Entry 5OBU (X-ray diffraction, 2.00 A resolution); this record covers chain A.

Chain A:
Protein: Chaperone protein DnaK
Source organism: Mycoplasma genitalium G37
Notes: engineered mutation(s): The polypeptide lacks the last 58 residues
UniProt: P47547 (DNAK_MYCGE); residues 1-521 here = UniProt positions 1-521
Chain sequence (529 residues; numbered 1 to 529; the number before each row is that of its first residue):
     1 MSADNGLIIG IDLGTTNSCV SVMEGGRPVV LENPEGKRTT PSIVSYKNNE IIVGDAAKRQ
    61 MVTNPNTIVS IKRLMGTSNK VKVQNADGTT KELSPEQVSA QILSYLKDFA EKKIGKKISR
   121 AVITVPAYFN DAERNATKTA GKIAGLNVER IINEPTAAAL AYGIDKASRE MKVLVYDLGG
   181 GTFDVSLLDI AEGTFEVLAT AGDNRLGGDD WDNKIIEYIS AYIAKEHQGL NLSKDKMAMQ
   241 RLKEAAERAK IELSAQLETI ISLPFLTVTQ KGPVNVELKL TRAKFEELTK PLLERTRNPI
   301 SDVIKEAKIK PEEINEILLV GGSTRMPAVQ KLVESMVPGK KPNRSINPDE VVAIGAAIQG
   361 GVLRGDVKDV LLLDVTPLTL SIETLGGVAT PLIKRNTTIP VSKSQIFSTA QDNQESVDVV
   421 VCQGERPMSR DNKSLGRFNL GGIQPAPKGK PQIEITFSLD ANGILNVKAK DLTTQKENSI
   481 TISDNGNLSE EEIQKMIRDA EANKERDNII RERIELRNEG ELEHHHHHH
Unresolved in the structure: 1-4, 484-488, 528-529
Construct notes: expression tag (522-529)
Metal / ion sites: Mg2+: Asp12 (together with AMP-PNP)
Ligand contacts: AMP-PNP (ANP; phosphoaminophosphonic acid-adenylate ester): Asp12, Gly14, Thr15, Thr16, Asn17, Gly179, Gly180, Gly181, Thr182, Gly208, Asp209, Glu247, Lys250, Ile251, Ser254, Gly321, Gly322, Ser323, Arg325, Met326, Asp349
Swiss-Prot annotation at these positions:
  - modified residue: Thr182 (Phosphothreonine)
From the paper describing this entry:
  - contacts within the chain: Asp374-Thr398 (backbone contact)
  - conformationally variable residues (order/disorder transition): Asp484 to Leu488

Overview:
Ligands of chain A: AMP-PNP. The paper reports conformational variability at Asp484; contacts within the chain
involving Asp374 and Thr398.
Chain A is Chaperone protein DnaK (Mycoplasma genitalium G37); the structure, Mycoplasma genitalium DnaK
deletion mutant lacking SBDalpha in complex with AMPPNP, was determined by X-ray diffraction together with
5OBV, 5OBW, 5OBX and 5OBY from the same study.
